PDB entry 6KLW | electron microscopy, 2.90 A resolution | chains F and G of the 8 polymer chains in the assembly

Chain F (and G):
Name: Iota toxin component Ib
From: Clostridium perfringens
Notes: chain G of this document is another copy of the same molecule, construct and numbering; everything in this record applies to it too
UniProtKB: Q46221 (Q46221_CLOPF); residues 210-875 here = UniProt positions 210-875
Sequence (666 residues; row label = number of the first residue in the row):
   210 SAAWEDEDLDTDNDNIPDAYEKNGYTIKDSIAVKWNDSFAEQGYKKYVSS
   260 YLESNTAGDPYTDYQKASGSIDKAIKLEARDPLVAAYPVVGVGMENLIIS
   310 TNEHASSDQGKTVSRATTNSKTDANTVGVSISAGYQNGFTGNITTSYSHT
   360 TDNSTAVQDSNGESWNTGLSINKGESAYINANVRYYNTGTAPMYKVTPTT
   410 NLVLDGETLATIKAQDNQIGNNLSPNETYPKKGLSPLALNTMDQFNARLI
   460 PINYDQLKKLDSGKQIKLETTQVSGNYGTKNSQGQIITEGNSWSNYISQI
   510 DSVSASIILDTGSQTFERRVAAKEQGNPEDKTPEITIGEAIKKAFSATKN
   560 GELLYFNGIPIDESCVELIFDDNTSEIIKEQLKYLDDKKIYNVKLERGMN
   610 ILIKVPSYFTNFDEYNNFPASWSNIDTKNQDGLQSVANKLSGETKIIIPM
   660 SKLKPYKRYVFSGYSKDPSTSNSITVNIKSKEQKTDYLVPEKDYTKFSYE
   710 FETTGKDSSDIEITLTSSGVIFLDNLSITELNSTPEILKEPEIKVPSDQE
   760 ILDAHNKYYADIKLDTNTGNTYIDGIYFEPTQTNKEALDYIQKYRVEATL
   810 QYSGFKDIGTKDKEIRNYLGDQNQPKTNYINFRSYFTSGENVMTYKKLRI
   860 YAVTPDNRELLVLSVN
Unresolved in the structure: 210-215, 622-875
Bound ions: Ca2+ site 1: Asp219, Asp221, Asp223, Ile225, Glu230; Ca2+ site 2: Asp221, Asp223, Glu230, Ser259, Glu262, Asp272

How chain F and chain G interact:
Contacting residue pairs (156; chain F residue first):
  Ile236(F) with Glu538(G)
  Lys237(F) with Glu538(G)
  Asp238(F) with Tyr260(G); Leu261(G); Glu538(G), hydrogen bond (backbone-side chain)
  Ser239(F) with Thr220(G); Glu538(G)
  Gln251(F) with Pro537(G)
  Gly252(F) with Pro537(G)
  Tyr253(F) with Pro537(G); Glu538(G), hydrogen bond
  Asp281(F) with Gln508(G)
  Lys282(F) with Glu262(G), salt bridge; Gln508(G); Ser511(G); Val512(G)
  Ala283(F) with Ser507(G); Ser511(G)
  Arg289(F) with Glu533(G), salt bridge; Asn536(G)
  Ile307(F) with Glu416(G)
  Ile308(F) with Asn462(G)
  Ser309(F) with Asn462(G), hydrogen bond
  Thr310(F) with Lys382(G); Gly383(G), hydrogen bond (backbone-backbone)
  Asn311(F) with Asn381(G)
  Glu312(F) with Ile380(G); Asn381(G); Lys382(G), hydrogen bond (backbone-backbone)
  His313(F) with Ser379(G), hydrogen bond; Ile380(G)
  Ala314(F) with Ser379(G); Ile380(G), hydrogen bond (backbone-backbone); Lys382(G)
  Ser315(F) with Leu378(G)
  Ser316(F) with Gly377(G); Leu378(G), hydrogen bond (backbone-backbone)
  Asp317(F) with Thr376(G)
  Gln318(F) with Trp374(G); Asn375(G); Thr376(G), hydrogen bond (backbone-backbone)
  Gly319(F) with Trp374(G); Asn375(G)
  Lys320(F) with Ser373(G); Trp374(G), hydrogen bond (backbone-backbone)
  Thr321(F) with Glu372(G); Ser373(G)
  Val322(F) with Gly371(G); Glu372(G), hydrogen bond (backbone-backbone); Trp374(G), hydrophobic
  Ser323(F) with Asn370(G)
  Arg324(F) with Ser369(G); Asn370(G), hydrogen bond (backbone-backbone)
  Ala325(F) with Gln367(G); Asp368(G)
  Thr326(F) with Val366(G); Gln367(G); Asp368(G), hydrogen bond (backbone-backbone)
  Thr327(F) with Val366(G)
  Asn328(F) with Thr364(G); Ala365(G); Val366(G), hydrogen bond (backbone-backbone)
  Ser329(F) with Thr364(G)
  Lys330(F) with Asn362(G); Ser363(G); Thr364(G), hydrogen bond (backbone-backbone)
  Thr331(F) with Asp361(G); Asn362(G); Ser363(G), hydrogen bond
  Asp332(F) with Thr360(G); Asp361(G); Asn362(G), hydrogen bond (backbone-backbone)
  Ala333(F) with Thr360(G); Asp361(G)
  Asn334(F) with His358(G); Thr359(G); Thr360(G), hydrogen bond (backbone-backbone)
  Thr335(F) with Ser357(G); His358(G); Thr359(G), hydrogen bond
  Val336(F) with Ser357(G); His358(G), hydrogen bond (backbone-backbone)
  Gly337(F) with Tyr356(G)
  Val338(F) with Ser355(G); Tyr356(G), hydrogen bond (backbone-backbone)
  Ser339(F) with Thr354(G); Ser355(G)
  Ile340(F) with Thr353(G); Thr354(G), hydrogen bond (backbone-backbone)
  Ser341(F) with Ile352(G)
  Ala342(F) with Asn351(G); Ile352(G), hydrogen bond (backbone-backbone)
  Gly343(F) with Gly350(G); Asn351(G)
  Tyr344(F) with Thr349(G), hydrogen bond (backbone-side chain); Gly350(G), hydrogen bond (backbone-backbone)
  Gln345(F) with Gln345(G), hydrogen bond; Phe348(G); Thr349(G)
  Asn389(F) with Thr417(G), hydrogen bond (side chain-backbone); Leu418(G)
  Asn391(F) with Glu416(G); Thr417(G)
  Tyr403(F) with Ser503(G); Asn504(G)
  Asp425(F) with Gln453(G)
  Asn426(F) with Thr420(G), hydrogen bond (side chain-backbone); Lys422(G), hydrogen bond (side chain-backbone); Met451(G), hydrogen bond (side chain-backbone)
  Ile428(F) with Gln481(G), hydrogen bond (backbone-side chain)
  Gly429(F) with Gln481(G)
  Asn430(F) with Gln481(G), hydrogen bond (backbone-side chain); Ser483(G); Ser503(G)
  Asn431(F) with Ser503(G), hydrogen bond (side chain-backbone); Ile506(G); Ser507(G)
  Ser433(F) with Ser507(G), hydrogen bond
  Tyr438(F) with Thr480(G), hydrogen bond; Gln481(G), hydrogen bond
  Leu443(F) with Glu478(G); Thr479(G); Thr480(G)
  Ser444(F) with Asn410(G), hydrogen bond (backbone-side chain); Val412(G); Thr417(G); Glu478(G), hydrogen bond (backbone-side chain)
  Pro445(F) with Asn410(G), hydrogen bond (backbone-side chain); Thr417(G), hydrogen bond (backbone-side chain)
  Leu446(F) with Thr417(G); Thr420(G)
  Ala447(F) with Thr420(G)
  Asn449(F) with Leu418(G); Met451(G)
  Thr450(F) with Met451(G)
  Phe454(F) with Asp452(G); Gln453(G), hydrogen bond (backbone-backbone); Phe454(G), hydrophobic
  Asn455(F) with Met451(G); Asp452(G)
  Ala456(F) with Asp452(G); Arg457(G)
  Leu458(F) with Arg457(G)
  Lys489(F) with Gln508(G)
  Ser491(F) with Ser263(G), hydrogen bond (backbone-side chain)
  Gln492(F) with Ser263(G); Thr271(G)
  Gly493(F) with Asn264(G), hydrogen bond (backbone-side chain); Tyr505(G), hydrogen bond (backbone-side chain)
  Gln494(F) with Pro269(G); Tyr486(G), hydrogen bond; Tyr505(G)
  Ile495(F) with Asn504(G), hydrogen bond (backbone-side chain); Tyr505(G), hydrogen bond (backbone-side chain); Gln508(G)
  Thr497(F) with Asn504(G), hydrogen bond
Other interface residues (no listed pair), chain F (85 interface residues in all): Asn305, Tyr387, Pro439, Gly442, Gln453, Ile496
Other interface residues (no listed pair), chain G (86 interface residues in all): Asn222, Glu384, Thr408, Ala419, Ile421, Gln424, Gln465, Val482, Thr488, Gly535

In short:
85 residues of chain F and 86 residues of chain G are in contact; the contacts include 48 hydrogen bonds and 2
salt bridges. Polar contacts include Lys282(F)-Glu262(G), Arg289(F)-Glu533(G) and Asp238(F)-Glu538(G). The
Ca2+ site 1 is built by Asp219(F), Asp221(F), Asp223(F), Ile225(F) and Glu230(F).
Chain F and chain G are both Iota toxin component Ib (Clostridium perfringens); the structure, Complex
structure of Iota toxin enzymatic component (Ia) and binding component (Ib) pore with long stem, was
determined by electron microscopy (same publication as 6KLO and 6KLX).
